3HOW - chains A and 1 of the 15 polymer chains in the assembly; structure by X-ray diffraction, 3.60 A resolution.

# Chain A
Protein: DNA-directed RNA polymerase II subunit RPB1
Organism: Saccharomyces cerevisiae
Notes: EC 2.7.7.6
Reference sequence: P04050 (RPB1_YEAST); residues 1-1733 here = UniProt positions 1-1733
Sequence (1733 residues; row label = number of the first residue in the row):
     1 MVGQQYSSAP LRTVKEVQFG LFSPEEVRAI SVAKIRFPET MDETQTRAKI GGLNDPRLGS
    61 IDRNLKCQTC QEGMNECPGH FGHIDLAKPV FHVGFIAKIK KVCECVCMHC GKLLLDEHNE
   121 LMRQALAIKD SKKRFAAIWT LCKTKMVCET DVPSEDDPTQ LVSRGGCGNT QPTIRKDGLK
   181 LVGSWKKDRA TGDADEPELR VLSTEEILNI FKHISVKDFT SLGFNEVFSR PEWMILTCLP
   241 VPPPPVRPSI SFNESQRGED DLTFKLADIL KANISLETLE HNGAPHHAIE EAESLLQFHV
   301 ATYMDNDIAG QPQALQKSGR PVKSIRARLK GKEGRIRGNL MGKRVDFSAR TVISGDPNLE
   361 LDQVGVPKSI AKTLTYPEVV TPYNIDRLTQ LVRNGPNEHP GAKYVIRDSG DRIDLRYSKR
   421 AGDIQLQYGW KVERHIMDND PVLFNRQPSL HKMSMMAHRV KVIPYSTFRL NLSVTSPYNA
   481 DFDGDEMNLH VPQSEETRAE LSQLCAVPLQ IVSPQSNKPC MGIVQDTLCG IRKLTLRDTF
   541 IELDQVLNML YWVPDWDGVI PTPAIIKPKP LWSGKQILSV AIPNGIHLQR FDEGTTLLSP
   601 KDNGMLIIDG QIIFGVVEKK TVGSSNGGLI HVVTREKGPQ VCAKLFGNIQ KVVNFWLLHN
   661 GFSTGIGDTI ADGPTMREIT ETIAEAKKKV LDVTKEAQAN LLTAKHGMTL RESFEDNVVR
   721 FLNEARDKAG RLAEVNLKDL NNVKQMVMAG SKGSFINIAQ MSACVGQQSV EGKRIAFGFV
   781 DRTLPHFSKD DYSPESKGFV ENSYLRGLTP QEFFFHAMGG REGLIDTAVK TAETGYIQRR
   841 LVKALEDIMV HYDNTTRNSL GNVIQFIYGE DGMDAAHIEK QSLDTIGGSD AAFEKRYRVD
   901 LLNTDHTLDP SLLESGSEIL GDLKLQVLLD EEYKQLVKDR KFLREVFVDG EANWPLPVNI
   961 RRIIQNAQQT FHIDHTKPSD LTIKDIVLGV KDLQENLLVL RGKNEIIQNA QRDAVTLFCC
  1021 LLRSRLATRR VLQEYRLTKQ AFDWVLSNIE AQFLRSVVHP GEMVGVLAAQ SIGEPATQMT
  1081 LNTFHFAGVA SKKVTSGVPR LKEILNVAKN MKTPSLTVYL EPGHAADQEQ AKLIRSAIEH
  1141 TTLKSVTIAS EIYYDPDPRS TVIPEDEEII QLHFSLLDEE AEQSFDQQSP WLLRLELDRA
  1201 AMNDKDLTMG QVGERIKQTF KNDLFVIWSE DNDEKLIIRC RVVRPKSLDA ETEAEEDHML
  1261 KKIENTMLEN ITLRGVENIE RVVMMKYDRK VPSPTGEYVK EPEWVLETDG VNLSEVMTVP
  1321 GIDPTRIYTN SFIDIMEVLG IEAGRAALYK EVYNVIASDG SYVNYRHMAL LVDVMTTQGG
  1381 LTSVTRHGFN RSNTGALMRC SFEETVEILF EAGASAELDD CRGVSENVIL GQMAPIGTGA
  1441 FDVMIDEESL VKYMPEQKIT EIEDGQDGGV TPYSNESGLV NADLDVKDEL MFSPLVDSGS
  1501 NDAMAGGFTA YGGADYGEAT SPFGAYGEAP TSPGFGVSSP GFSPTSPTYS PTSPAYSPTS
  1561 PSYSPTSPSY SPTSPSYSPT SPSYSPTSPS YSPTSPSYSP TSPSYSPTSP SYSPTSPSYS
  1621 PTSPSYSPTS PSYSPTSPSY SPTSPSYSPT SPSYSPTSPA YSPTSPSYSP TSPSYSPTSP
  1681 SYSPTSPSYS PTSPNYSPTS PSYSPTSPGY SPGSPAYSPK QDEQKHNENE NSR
Unresolved in the structure: 1, 187-194, 1082-1091, 1176-1186, 1245-1253, 1456-1733
Curated features (UniProtKB/Swiss-Prot):
  - region: Pro-248 to Asp-260 (Lid loop), Asn-306 to Lys-323 (Rudder loop), Pro-810 to Glu-822 (Bridging helix)
  - binding site (Zn(2+)): Cys-67, Cys-70, Cys-77, His-80, Cys-107, Cys-110, Cys-148, Cys-167
  - binding site (Mg(2+)): Asp-481, Asp-483, Asp-485
  - modified residue: Thr-1471 (Phosphothreonine)
  - cross-link (Glycyl lysine isopeptide (Lys-Gly)): Lys-695 (interchain with G-Cter in ubiquitin), Lys-1246 (interchain with G-Cter in ubiquitin), Lys-1350 (interchain with G-Cter in ubiquitin)
Ion coordination: Zn2+ site 1: Cys-67, Cys-70, Cys-77, His-80; Zn2+ site 2: Cys-107, Cys-110, Cys-148, Cys-167; Mg2+: Asp-481, Asp-483, Asp-485 (shared with 1 residue of chain 3)
From the paper describing this entry:
  - binding site for the 18-nt RNA strand: Asp-483

# Chain 1
Molecule: 26-nt DNA strand
Sequence (26 nucleotides; row label = number of the first residue in the row):
     5 AGCTCAAGTA GTTATGCCUG GTCATT
Unresolved in the structure: 5-9, 29-30
Modified / non-standard residues: BRU (5-bromo-2'-deoxyuridine-5'-monophosphate) at position 23

# How chain A and chain 1 interact
Pairs across the interface - 17 pairs, chain A then chain 1:
  Phe-252(A) with DA28(1), base contact
  Arg-326(A) with DG15(1), salt bridge to the phosphate
  Lys-330(A) with DG15(1), salt bridge to the phosphate; DT16(1), phosphate contact
  Lys-332(A) with DA18(1), salt bridge to the phosphate; DT19(1), salt bridge to the phosphate
  Arg-337(A) with DT17(1), salt bridge to the phosphate
  Arg-344(A) with DC21(1), salt bridge to the phosphate
  Arg-350(A) with DC21(1), sugar contact
  Gln-447(A) with DG20(1), sugar contact
  Ala-832(A) with DA18(1), sugar contact
  Gly-835(A) with DA18(1), sugar contact
  Tyr-836(A) with DT16(1), phosphate contact; DT17(1), sugar contact; DA18(1), sugar contact
  Arg-1386(A) with DG15(1), hydrogen bond to the sugar
  Glu-1403(A) with DT16(1), phosphate contact
Also at the interface, not in a pair above, chain A (20 interface residues in all): Arg-257, Lys-317, Ser-318, Pro-448, Thr-831, Arg-839, Glu-1404

# Summary
20 residues of chain A face 8 of chain 1 across their interface, with 1 hydrogen bond and 6 salt bridges.
Among the polar pairs are Arg-1386(A)/DG15(1), Arg-326(A)/DG15(1) and Lys-330(A)/DG15(1). From UniProt: 8
Zn2+-binding residues and 3 Mg2+-binding residues on chain A. From the paper: a binding site for the 18-nt RNA
strand at Asp-483(A).
Here chain A is DNA-directed RNA polymerase II subunit RPB1 (Saccharomyces cerevisiae) and chain 1 is a 26-nt
DNA strand. Entry 3HOW (Complete RNA polymerase II elongation complex III with a T-U mismatch and a frayed RNA
3'-uridine) was determined by X-ray diffraction together with 3HOU, 3HOV, 3HOX, 3HOY and 3HOZ from the same
study.
